8QTN - chains A and D of the 4 polymer chains in the assembly; structure by electron microscopy, 3.00 A resolution.

[Chain A]
Molecule: Ceramide synthase LAG1
Organism: Saccharomyces cerevisiae
Reference sequence: P38703 (LAG1_YEAST); residue numbers follow UniProt; this construct covers 75-383
Amino-acid sequence (309 residues; numbered 75 to 383; the number before each row is that of its first residue):
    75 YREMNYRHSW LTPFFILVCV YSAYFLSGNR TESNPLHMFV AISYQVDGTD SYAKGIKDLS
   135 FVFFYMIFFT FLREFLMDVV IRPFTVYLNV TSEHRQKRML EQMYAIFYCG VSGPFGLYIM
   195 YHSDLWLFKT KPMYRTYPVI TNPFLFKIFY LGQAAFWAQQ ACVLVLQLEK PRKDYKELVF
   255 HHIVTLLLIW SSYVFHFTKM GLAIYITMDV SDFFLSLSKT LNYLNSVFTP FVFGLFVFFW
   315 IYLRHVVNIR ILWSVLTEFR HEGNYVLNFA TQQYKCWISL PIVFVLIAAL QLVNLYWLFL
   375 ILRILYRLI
Covalent attachments: hexacosanoic acid (7PO) linked to His-255
Ligand contacts:
  - 1,2-Distearoyl-sn-glycerophosphoethanolamine (3PE), molecule 1: Tyr-95, Tyr-98, Phe-99, Arg-104, His-111, Val-114, Ala-115, Ile-116, Gln-119, Tyr-126, Phe-135, Tyr-139, Phe-142, Phe-143, Leu-146, Phe-181, Tyr-182, Val-185, Ser-186, Phe-189, Phe-218, Ile-222, Gly-226, Gln-227, Phe-230, Trp-231, Tyr-279, Asp-283
  - 1,2-Distearoyl-sn-glycerophosphoethanolamine (3PE), molecule 2: Lys-128, Gly-129, Ile-130, Asp-132, Leu-133, Ser-134, Val-136, Phe-137, Met-140, Ile-214, Leu-225, Ala-228, Ala-232, Cys-236, Leu-260, Trp-264, Tyr-267, Val-268, His-270, Gln-346
  - hexacosanoic acid (7PO): Trp-231, Thr-259, Leu-262, Ile-263, Ser-265, Ser-266, Phe-269, Phe-271, Met-274, Gly-275, Ile-278, Tyr-279, Met-282, Asp-283, Asp-286, Arg-318, Leu-341, Phe-343, Tyr-348, Ser-353, Ile-356, Val-357, Leu-360, Ile-361
  - PIJ ([(2S)-1-hexadecanoyloxy-3-[hydroxy-[(2S,3R,5S,6R)-2,3,4,5,6-pentahydroxycyclohexyl]oxy-phosphoryl]oxy-propan-2-yl] heptadecanoate): Phe-269, Leu-341, Phe-343, Ile-352, Ile-356
Swiss-Prot annotation at these positions:
  - binding site (fumonisin B1): Leu-252, Thr-303, Pro-304, Arg-318, Ile-378, Arg-381, Leu-382
  - binding site (hexacosanoate): Val-258, Leu-341, Cys-350, Leu-364
  - glycosylation: Asn-103 (N-linked (GlcNAc...) asparagine)
  - mutagenesis: His-255 to His-256 (Abolishes the enzymatic activity of the LAG1-LIP1 complex)
From the paper describing this entry:
  - binding site for PIJ: Leu-341, Phe-343
  - catalytic residues: Trp-231, His-255, His-256, Asp-283, Asp-286, Trp-371

[Chain D]
Molecule: Ceramide synthase subunit LIP1
Organism: Saccharomyces cerevisiae
Reference sequence: Q03579 (LIP1_YEAST); residues 18-150 here = UniProt positions 18-150
Amino-acid sequence (133 residues; each row starts with the number of its first residue):
    18 PKIFNLFRVC FISLLLIAAV EYFKYGTRIN YEWFHCTPIK EPQSGSVIKL WARGGPSCDK
    78 RGEYKTIVKR ITRDYEPNDE HLSFCIIEND NVPPVHYPIH EDKGEPGYVA YVGYDTDSEL
   138 VQELCADSTI YHM
Not modelled in the structure: 18-19
Disulfides: Cys-102/Cys-142
Ligand contacts:
  - 1,2-Distearoyl-sn-glycerophosphoethanolamine (3PE): Val-26, Cys-27, Ser-30, Leu-31, Ile-34, Ala-35, Glu-38, Lys-41
  - PIJ ([(2S)-1-hexadecanoyloxy-3-[hydroxy-[(2S,3R,5S,6R)-2,3,4,5,6-pentahydroxycyclohexyl]oxy-phosphoryl]oxy-propan-2-yl] heptadecanoate): Ala-36, Val-37, Tyr-39, Phe-40, Gly-43, Thr-44, Asn-47, Trp-50, Phe-51, His-52, Gly-71, Gly-72, Ile-116, Glu-118, Lys-120
Swiss-Prot annotation at these positions:
  - binding site (hexacosanoate): Phe-40
  - mutagenesis: Val-37 (V37F: Partially impairs LAC1-LIP1 complex formation; when associated with F-41; V37Y: Partially impairs LAC1-LIP1 complex formation; when associated with Y-41), Phe-40 (F40A: About 60% loss in enzymatic activity of the LAC1-LIP1 complex; F40R: Abolishes the enzymatic activity of the LAC1-LIP1 complex in vitro and leads to the accumulation of phytosphingosine in vivo), Lys-41 (K41F: Partially impairs LAC1-LIP1 complex formation; when associated with F-37; K41Y: Partially impairs LAC1-LIP1 complex formation; when associated with Y-37), Trp-50 to Phe-51 (Does not affect the ceramide synthase complex stability but reduces the enzymatic activity of the complex in vitro), Phe-51 (F51R: Does not affect LAC1-LIP1 complex formation but abolishes enzymatic activity), His-52 (H52A: Does not affect LAC1-LIP1 complex formation but abolishes enzymatic activity), Cys-53 (C53A: About 90% loss in enzymatic activity of the LAC1-LIP1 complex), Ser-74 (S74F: Does not affect LAC1-LIP1 complex formation but abolishes enzymatic activity), Cys-75 (C75A: About 90% loss in enzymatic activity of the LAC1-LIP1 complex), Arg-78 (R78A: About 95% loss in enzymatic activity of the LAC1-LIP1 complex; when associated with A-81, A-125 and A-148), Tyr-81 (Y81A: About 95% loss in enzymatic activity of the LAC1-LIP1 complex; when associated with A-78, A-125 and A-148), Cys-102 (C102A: About 90% loss in enzymatic activity of the LAC1-LIP1 complex), 3 further mutagenesis entries in UniProt
From the paper describing this entry:
  - binding site for PIJ: Trp-50, Phe-51, His-52, Glu-118

[How chain A and chain D interact]
Contacting residue pairs (33; chain A residue first):
  Leu-133(A) with Ile-34(D), hydrophobic
  Cys-236(A) with Leu-23(D), hydrophobic
  Val-239(A) with Asn-22(D); Leu-23(D), hydrophobic; Val-26(D), hydrophobic
  Leu-240(A) with Ile-20(D); Leu-23(D), hydrophobic
  Trp-264(A) with Leu-33(D); Ile-34(D); Val-37(D), hydrophobic
  Val-268(A) with Val-37(D), hydrophobic; Glu-38(D); Lys-41(D), hydrogen bond (backbone-side chain)
  Phe-269(A) with Val-37(D), hydrophobic; Lys-41(D)
  His-270(A) with Lys-41(D)
  Val-340(A) with Pro-73(D), hydrophobic; Ile-116(D), hydrophobic
  Leu-341(A) with His-52(D); Ser-74(D), hydrogen bond (backbone-side chain)
  Asn-342(A) with His-52(D); Ser-74(D)
  Phe-343(A) with Thr-44(D); Arg-45(D); Tyr-48(D), hydrophobic; Phe-51(D), hydrophobic; His-52(D), hydrogen bond (backbone-side chain)
  Ala-344(A) with Arg-45(D); Tyr-48(D); Arg-78(D)
  Gln-346(A) with Lys-41(D); Arg-45(D)
  Tyr-348(A) with Lys-41(D)
Other interface residues (no listed pair), chain D (20 interface residues in all): Cys-27, Phe-40
Interface features reported in the paper:
  - interface residues, chain D: Asn-106(D)

[Summary]
15 residues of chain A and 20 residues of chain D are in contact, with 3 hydrogen bonds. Polar contacts
include Val-268(A)/Lys-41(D), Leu-341(A)/Ser-74(D) and Phe-343(A)/His-52(D). The paper reports catalytic
residues Trp-231(A), His-255(A) and His-256(A) among others; a binding site for PIJ at Leu-341(A), Phe-343(A)
and Trp-50(D) among others.
Chain A is Ceramide synthase LAG1 and chain D is Ceramide synthase subunit LIP1, both from Saccharomyces
cerevisiae; the structure, Cryo-EM structure of the apo yeast Ceramide Synthase, was determined by electron
microscopy, deposited together with 8QTR.
